PDB entry 8VF8 | X-ray diffraction, 1.98 A resolution | chains A and T of the 4 polymer chains in the assembly

# Chain A
Protein: DNA polymerase beta
From: Homo sapiens
Notes: EC 2.7.7.7, 4.2.99.-
UniProt: P06746 (DPOLB_HUMAN); residue numbers follow UniProt; this construct covers 1-335
Amino-acid sequence (335 residues; row label = number of the first residue in the row):
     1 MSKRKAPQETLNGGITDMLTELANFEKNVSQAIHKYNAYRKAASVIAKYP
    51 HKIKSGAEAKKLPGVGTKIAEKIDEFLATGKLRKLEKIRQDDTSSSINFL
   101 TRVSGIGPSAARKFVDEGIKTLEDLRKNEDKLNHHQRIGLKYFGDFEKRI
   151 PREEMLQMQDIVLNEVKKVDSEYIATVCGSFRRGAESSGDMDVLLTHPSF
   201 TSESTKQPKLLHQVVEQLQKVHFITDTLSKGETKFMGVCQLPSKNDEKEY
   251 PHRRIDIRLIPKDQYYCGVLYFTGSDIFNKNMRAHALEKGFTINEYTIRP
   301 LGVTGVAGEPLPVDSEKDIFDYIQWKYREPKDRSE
Disordered / not traced: 1-6, 205-206
UniProt features mapped onto this chain:
  - region: Arg-183 to Asp-192 (DNA-binding)
  - active site: Lys-72 (Nucleophile)
  - binding site (K(+)): Lys-60, Leu-62, Val-65, Thr-101, Val-103, Ile-106
  - binding site (Na(+)): Lys-60, Leu-62, Val-65, Thr-101, Val-103, Ile-106
  - binding site (dATP): Arg-149, Ser-180, Arg-183, Gly-189, Asp-190
  - binding site (dCTP): Arg-149, Ser-180, Arg-183, Gly-189, Asp-190
  - binding site (dGTP): Arg-149, Ser-180, Arg-183, Gly-189, Asp-190, Asp-192
  - binding site (dTTP): Arg-149, Ser-180, Arg-183, Gly-189, Asp-190
  - binding site (Mg(2+)): Asp-190, Asp-192, Asp-256
  - modified residue: Lys-72 (N6-acetyllysine), Arg-83 (Omega-N-methylarginine), Arg-152 (Omega-N-methylarginine)
  - cross-link (Glycyl lysine isopeptide (Lys-Gly)): Lys-41 (interchain with G-Cter in ubiquitin), Lys-61 (interchain with G-Cter in ubiquitin), Lys-81 (interchain with G-Cter in ubiquitin)
  - natural variant: Leu-22 (L22P: Found in a gastric cancer sample; uncertain significance), Tyr-39 (Y39C: Found in a gastric cancer sample; uncertain significance), Gly-118 (G118V: Decreased DNA-directed DNA polymerase activity), Arg-137 (R137Q: Decreased function in base-excision repair), Arg-149 (R149I: Decreased DNA-directed DNA polymerase activity), Asp-160 (D160N: Found in a gastric cancer sample; uncertain significance), Cys-239 (C239R: Found in a gastric cancer sample; uncertain significance), Lys-289 (K289M: Found in a colon cancer sample; uncertain significance), Asn-294 (N294D: Found in a gastric cancer sample; uncertain significance), Glu-295 (E295K: Found in a gastric cancer sample; uncertain significance)
  - mutagenesis: Phe-25 (F25W: No effect on 5'-dRP lyase activity. Decreased ssDNA binding), His-34 (H34G: Decreased 5'-dRP lyase activity. Decreased ssDNA binding), Lys-35 (K35A: Decreased 5'-dRP lyase activity. Decreased ssDNA binding. Loss of 5'-dRP lyase activity; when associated with A-68 and A-72. Decreased ssDNA binding; when associated with A-68 and A-72 ...), Tyr-39 (Y39F: No effect on 5'-dRP lyase activity; Y39Q: Abolishes DNA polymerase and 5'-dRP lyase activity), Lys-41 (K41R: Abolishes ubiquitination; when associated with R-61 and R-81), Lys-60 (K60A: Decreased 5'-dRP lyase activity. Decreased ssDNA binding), Lys-61 (K61R: Abolishes ubiquitination; when associated with R-41 and R-81), Lys-68 (K68A: No effect on 5'-dRP lyase activity. Decreased ssDNA binding. Loss of 5'-dRP lyase activity; when associated with A-35 and A-72. Decreased ssDNA binding; when associated with A-35 and A-72 ...), Glu-71 (E71Q: No effect on 5'-dRP lyase activity. No effect on structure shown by circular dichroism. No effect on ssDNA binding), Lys-72 (K72A: Severely reduced 5'-dRP lyase activity. Does not affect ssDNA binding. Loss of 5'-dRP lyase activity; when associated with A-35 and A-68. Decreased ssDNA binding ...), Glu-75 (E75A: Slightly decreased 5'-dRP lyase activity. Decreased ssDNA binding. No effect on structure shown by circular dichroism), Lys-81 (K81R: Abolishes ubiquitination; when associated with R-41 and R-61), 5 further mutagenesis entries in UniProt
Bound ions: Na+ site 1: Ser-30, Ser-171; Na+ site 2: Lys-60, Leu-62, Val-65 (shared with 1 residue of chain D); Na+ site 3: Thr-101, Val-103, Ile-106 (shared with 1 residue of chain P)

# Chain T
Molecule: 16-nt DNA strand
Sequence (16 nucleotides; numbered 1 to 16; the number before each row is that of its first residue):
     1 CCGACCXCGCATCAGC
Modified residues: 8NI (N-[(5S)-2-amino-5-formamido-6-oxo-5,6-dihydropyrimidin-4-yl]-2-deoxy-5-O-phosphono-beta-D-erythro-pentofuranosylamine) at position 7

# Interface between chain A and chain T
Pairs across the interface - 15 pairs, chain A then chain T:
  His-34(A) with DC5(T), stacking on the base
  Asn-133(A) with DT12(T), phosphate contact
  His-134(A) with DT12(T), phosphate contact
  Ser-229(A) with DC10(T), phosphate contact; DA11(T), phosphate contact
  Lys-230(A) with DC10(T), phosphate contact; DA11(T), hydrogen bond to the phosphate
  Gly-231(A) with DC10(T), phosphate contact
  Glu-232(A) with DC10(T), hydrogen bond to the phosphate
  Thr-233(A) with DG9(T), phosphate contact; DC10(T), hydrogen bond to the phosphate
  Lys-234(A) with DG9(T), hydrogen bond to the base; DC10(T), hydrogen bond to the sugar
  Tyr-271(A) with DC6(T), base contact
  Tyr-296(A) with DC8(T), sugar contact
Other interface residues (no listed pair), chain A (12 interface residues in all): Leu-228

# Overview
The interface between chain A and chain T involves 12 residues on one side and 7 on the other; the contacts
include 5 hydrogen bonds and 1 aromatic stacking contact. Polar contacts include Lys-234(A)/DG9(T),
Lys-234(A)/DC10(T) and Lys-230(A)/DA11(T).
Here chain A is DNA polymerase beta (Homo sapiens) and chain T is a 16-nt DNA strand. Entry 8VF8 (Binary DNA
Polymerase Beta bound to DNA containing primer terminal dC base-paired with FapydG) was determined by X-ray
diffraction, deposited together with 8VF9, 8VFA, 8VFB, 8VFC, 8VFD, 8VFE and 5 further entries.
